Entry 4QUX (X-ray diffraction, 3.00 A resolution); this record covers chains B and C of the 28 polymer chains in the assembly.

# Chain B
Name: Proteasome subunit alpha type-3
Source organism: Saccharomyces cerevisiae
Notes: EC 3.4.25.1
Reference sequence: P23638 (PSA3_YEAST); residues 0-257 here correspond to UniProt positions 1-258 (UniProt number = residue number + 1)
Chain sequence (258 residues; row label = number of the first residue in the row; numbering starts at 0):
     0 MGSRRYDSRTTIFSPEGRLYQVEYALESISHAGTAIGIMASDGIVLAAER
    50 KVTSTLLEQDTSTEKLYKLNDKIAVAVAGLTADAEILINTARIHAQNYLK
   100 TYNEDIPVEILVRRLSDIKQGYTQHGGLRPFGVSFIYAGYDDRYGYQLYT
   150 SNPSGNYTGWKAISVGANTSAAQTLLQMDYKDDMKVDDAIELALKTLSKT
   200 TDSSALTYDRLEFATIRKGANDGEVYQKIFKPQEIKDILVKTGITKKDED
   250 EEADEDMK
Disordered / not traced: 0, 245-257
UniProt features mapped onto this chain:
  - cross-link (Glycyl lysine isopeptide (Lys-Gly)): Lys99 (interchain with G-Cter in ubiquitin), Lys198 (interchain with G-Cter in ubiquitin), Lys230 (interchain with G-Cter in ubiquitin)

# Chain C
Name: Proteasome subunit alpha type-4
Source organism: Saccharomyces cerevisiae
Notes: EC 3.4.25.1
Reference sequence: P40303 (PSA4_YEAST); residues -1 to 252 here correspond to UniProt positions 1-254 (UniProt number = residue number + 2)
Chain sequence (254 residues; row label = number of the first residue in the row; numbers below 1 keep their minus sign (Met-1 is residue -1)):
    -1 MSGYDRALSIFSPDGHIFQVEYALEAVKRGTCAVGVKGKNCVVLGCERRS
    49 TLKLQDTRITPSKVSKIDSHVVLSFSGLNADSRILIEKARVEAQSHRLTL
    99 EDPVTVEYLTRYVAGVQQRYTQSGGVRPFGVSTLIAGFDPRDDEPKLYQT
   149 EPSGIYSSWSAQTIGRNSKTVREFLEKNYDRKEPPATVEECVKLTVRSLL
   199 EVVQTGAKNIEITVVKPDSDIVALSSEEINQYVTQIEQEKQEQQEQDKKK
   249 KSNH
Disordered / not traced: -1 to 0, 241-252
UniProt features mapped onto this chain:
  - modified residue: Thr58 (Phosphothreonine)

# Interface between chain B and chain C
Contacting residue pairs (74):
  Arg3(B) - Arg4(C)  hydrogen bond (backbone-side chain)
  Asp6(B) - Tyr2(C)  hydrogen bond
  Asp6(B) - Arg4(C)  salt bridge
  Arg8(B) - Arg4(C)
  Thr10(B) - Leu6(C)
  Thr10(B) - Arg125(C)
  Ile11(B) - Gln17(C)
  Phe12(B) - Gln17(C)
  Phe12(B) - Tyr20(C)  hydrophobic
  Phe12(B) - Ala21(C)  hydrophobic
  Phe12(B) - Ala24(C)  hydrophobic
  Phe12(B) - Leu76(C)  hydrophobic
  Phe12(B) - Arg125(C)
  Phe12(B) - Pro126(C)
  Phe12(B) - Gly128(C)
  Ser13(B) - Tyr20(C)
  Pro14(B) - Tyr20(C)  hydrophobic
  Pro14(B) - Glu23(C)
  Glu15(B) - Glu23(C)
  Glu15(B) - Arg27(C)  hydrogen bond (backbone-side chain)
  Gly16(B) - Tyr20(C)
  Gly16(B) - Glu23(C)
  Gly16(B) - Ala24(C)
  Gly16(B) - Arg27(C)
  Arg17(B) - Arg27(C)
  Leu18(B) - Arg125(C)
  Met38(B) - Asp54(C)
  Met38(B) - Arg56(C)
  Arg112(B) - Arg81(C)
  Ser115(B) - Arg81(C)  hydrogen bond (backbone-side chain)
  Asp116(B) - Arg81(C)  salt bridge
  Gln119(B) - Ala78(C)
  Gln119(B) - Asp79(C)
  Gln119(B) - Ile82(C)
  Thr122(B) - Arg125(C)  hydrogen bond (backbone-side chain)
  Gln123(B) - Tyr118(C)
  Gln123(B) - Gly123(C)
  Gln123(B) - Val124(C)
  Gln123(B) - Arg125(C)  hydrogen bond (backbone-backbone)
  Gln123(B) - Phe127(C)
  His124(B) - Gly123(C)
  His124(B) - Val124(C)
  Gly125(B) - Tyr2(C)
  Gly125(B) - Gly123(C)
  Gly126(B) - Tyr2(C)
  Tyr143(B) - Arg56(C)  hydrogen bond (backbone-side chain)
  Tyr143(B) - Ile57(C)  hydrophobic
  Tyr145(B) - Arg56(C)  hydrogen bond (backbone-side chain)
  Gln146(B) - Ile57(C)
  Leu147(B) - Ile57(C)
  Tyr148(B) - Ile57(C)
  Ser153(B) - Ala78(C)
  Gly154(B) - Ala78(C)
  Gly154(B) - Arg81(C)  hydrogen bond (backbone-side chain)
  Asn155(B) - Asn77(C)
  Asn155(B) - Ala78(C)
  Tyr156(B) - Pro59(C)  hydrophobic
  Tyr156(B) - Arg81(C)
  Gly158(B) - Gln53(C)
  Gly158(B) - Asp54(C)  hydrogen bond (backbone-backbone)
  Gly158(B) - Ile57(C)
  Gly158(B) - Thr58(C)  hydrogen bond (backbone-side chain)
  Trp159(B) - Leu50(C)  hydrophobic
  Trp159(B) - Lys51(C)
  Trp159(B) - Leu52(C)
  Trp159(B) - Gln53(C)
  Trp159(B) - Asp54(C)
  Lys160(B) - Leu52(C)  hydrogen bond (backbone-backbone)
  Lys160(B) - Gln53(C)
  Lys160(B) - Asp54(C)
  Ala161(B) - Leu52(C)
  Gln172(B) - Leu52(C)
  Leu175(B) - Leu52(C)
  Gln176(B) - Leu52(C)
Other interface residues (no listed pair), chain B (41 interface residues in all): Glu108, Thr157, Tyr179

# Summary
41 residues of chain B face 31 of chain C across their interface, with 12 hydrogen bonds and 2 salt bridges.
Among the polar pairs are Asp6(B)-Arg4(C), Asp116(B)-Arg81(C) and Arg3(B)-Arg4(C).
Here chain B is Proteasome subunit alpha type-3 and chain C is Proteasome subunit alpha type-4, both from
Saccharomyces cerevisiae. Entry 4QUX (yCP beta5-A49T-mutant) was determined by X-ray diffraction, deposited
together with 4QUY, 4QV0, 4QV1, 4QV3, 4QV4, 4QV5 and 42 further entries.
